Entry 9O91 (X-ray diffraction, 1.86 A resolution); this record covers chains A and B.

== Chain A ==
Protein: Protein cereblon
From: Homo sapiens
Notes: fragment: CULT domain
UniProt: Q96SW2 (CRBN_HUMAN); residue numbers follow UniProt; this construct covers 318-426
Amino-acid sequence (111 residues; each row starts with the number of its first residue):
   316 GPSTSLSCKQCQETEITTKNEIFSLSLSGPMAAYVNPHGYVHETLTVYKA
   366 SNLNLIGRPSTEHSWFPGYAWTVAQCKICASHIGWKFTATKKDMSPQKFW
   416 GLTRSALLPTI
Sequence notes: expression tag (316-317); engineered mutation S318 (Cys in Q96SW2), S322 (Cys in Q96SW2), S343 (Cys in Q96SW2), S366 (Cys in Q96SW2)
Curated features (UniProtKB/Swiss-Prot):
  - binding site (Zn(2+)): C323, C326, C391, C394
  - binding site ((S)-thalidomide): H378, W380, W386
  - natural variant: C391 (C391R: In MRT2)
  - mutagenesis: Y384 (Y384A: Abolishes thalidomide-binding without affecting DCX protein ligase complex activity; when associated with A-386), W386 (W386A: Abolishes thalidomide-binding without affecting DCX protein ligase complex activity; when associated with A-384 ...)
Bound ions: Zn2+: C323, C326, C391, C394
Residues lining bound ligands: A1CAC ((3S)-3-[(5M)-1-oxo-5-{4-[(pyrrolidin-1-yl)methyl]-1H-pyrrolo[2,3-b]pyridin-6-yl}-1,3-dihydro-2H-isoindol-2-yl]piperidine-2,6-dione): V350, N351, P352, H353, H357, E377, H378, S379, W380, W386, W400, F402

== Chain B ==
Protein: Zinc finger protein Helios
From: Homo sapiens
Notes: fragment: zinc finger domain 2
UniProt: Q9UKS7 (IKZF2_HUMAN); numbering as in UniProt (aligned over 136-164)
Amino-acid sequence (30 residues; row label = number of the first residue in the row):
   135 GGERPFHCNQCGASFTQKGNLLRHIKLHSG
Disordered / not traced: 135-136, 164
Sequence notes: expression tag (135)
Bound ions: Zn2+: C142, C145, H158, H162
Residues lining bound ligands: A1CAC ((3S)-3-[(5M)-1-oxo-5-{4-[(pyrrolidin-1-yl)methyl]-1H-pyrrolo[2,3-b]pyridin-6-yl}-1,3-dihydro-2H-isoindol-2-yl]piperidine-2,6-dione): H141, C142, N143, Q144, C145, G146

== How chain A and chain B interact ==
Contacting residue pairs - 16 pairs, chain A then chain B:
  N351(A) with N143(B), hydrogen bond (side chain-backbone); Q144(B), hydrogen bond (side chain-backbone)
  H353(A) with N143(B)
  Y355(A) with N143(B); Q144(B)
  H357(A) with Q144(B), hydrogen bond (side chain-backbone)
  I371(A) with R138(B); S148(B)
  G372(A) with S148(B)
  W386(A) with G146(B)
  V388(A) with C145(B); G146(B); A147(B)
  H397(A) with C145(B); H162(B)
  W400(A) with C145(B), hydrogen bond (side chain-backbone)

== Overview ==
10 residues of chain A face 8 of chain B across their interface; the contacts include 4 hydrogen bonds. Polar
pairs include N351(A)-N143(B), N351(A)-Q144(B) and H357(A)-Q144(B). Compound A1CAC is bound between chain A
and chain B.
Here chain A is Protein cereblon and chain B is Zinc finger protein Helios, both from Homo sapiens. Entry 9O91
(Structure of IKZF2:CRBN:Compound 5 ternary structure) was determined by X-ray diffraction.
